Entry 7NPG (X-ray diffraction, 1.37 A resolution); this record covers chains A and P.

Chain A:
Name: 14-3-3 protein sigma
From: Homo sapiens
Reference sequence: P31947 (1433S_HUMAN); residue numbers follow UniProt; this construct covers 1-248
Chain sequence (253 residues; row label = number of the first residue in the row; numbers below 1 keep their minus sign (Gly-4 is residue -4)):
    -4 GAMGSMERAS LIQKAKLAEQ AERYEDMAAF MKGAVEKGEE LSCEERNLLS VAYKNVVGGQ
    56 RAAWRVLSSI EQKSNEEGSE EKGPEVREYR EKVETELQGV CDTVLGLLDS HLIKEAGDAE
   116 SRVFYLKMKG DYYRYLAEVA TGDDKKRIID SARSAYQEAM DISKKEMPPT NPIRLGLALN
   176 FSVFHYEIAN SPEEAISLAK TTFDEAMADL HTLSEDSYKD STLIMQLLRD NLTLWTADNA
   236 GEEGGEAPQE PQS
Unresolved in the structure: 73-74, 232-248
Sequence notes: expression tag (-4 to 0)
Modified / non-standard residues: Cys38 (S-hydroxycysteine; CSO)
UniProt features mapped onto this chain:
  - site (Interaction with phosphoserine on interacting protein): Arg56, Arg129
  - modified residue (Phosphoserine): Ser5, Ser74, Ser248
Ion coordination: Mg2+ near Glu2 (its only coordinating residue here); Ca2+ site 1: Glu35, Glu110, Glu188; Ca2+ site 2: Glu75, Glu161
Ligand contacts: K92 (5-[3-(2-azanylethyl)imidazol-4-yl]-4-phenyl-thiophene-2-carboximidamide): Glu14, Cys38, Glu39, Asn42, Leu43, Val46

Chain P:
Name: Amot-p130 phosphopeptide (pS175)
Reference sequence: Q4VCS5 (AMOT_HUMAN); numbering as in UniProt (aligned over 169-188)
Chain sequence (20 residues; numbered 169 to 188; the number before each row is that of its first residue):
   169 GHVRSLSERL MQMSLATSGV
Unresolved in the structure: 169-171, 180-188
Modified / non-standard residues: Ser175 (phosphoserine; SEP)

Interface between chain A and chain P:
Residue-residue contacts (26; chain A residue first):
  Val46(A) with Leu178(P), hydrophobic
  Lys49(A) with Ser175(P); Leu178(P)
  Asn50(A) with Leu178(P)
  Arg56(A) with Ser175(P)
  Arg60(A) with Arg172(P)
  Lys122(A) with Glu176(P), salt bridge
  Arg129(A) with Ser175(P)
  Tyr130(A) with Ser175(P)
  Pro167(A) with Met179(P), hydrophobic
  Gly171(A) with Glu176(P)
  Leu174(A) with Leu174(P); Ser175(P); Glu176(P)
  Asn175(A) with Ser175(P); Glu176(P), hydrogen bond (side chain-backbone)
  Val178(A) with Ser173(P); Leu174(P)
  Tyr181(A) with Ser173(P)
  Glu182(A) with Arg172(P); Ser173(P), hydrogen bond
  Leu222(A) with Arg177(P)
  Asp225(A) with Leu174(P)
  Asn226(A) with Ser173(P); Leu174(P), hydrogen bond (side chain-backbone)
  Trp230(A) with Ser173(P), hydrogen bond
Also at the interface, not in a pair above, chain A (23 interface residues in all): Ser45, Asp215, Leu218, Ile219

Overview:
23 residues of chain A face 8 of chain P across their interface, with 4 hydrogen bonds and 1 salt bridge.
Polar pairs include Lys122(A)-Glu176(P), Asn175(A)-Glu176(P) and Glu182(A)-Ser173(P). Ligands of chain A:
compound K92. The Ca2+ site 1 is built by Glu35(A), Glu110(A) and Glu188(A).
Chain A is 14-3-3 protein sigma (Homo sapiens) and chain P is Amot-p130 phosphopeptide (pS175); the structure,
Crystal structure of 14-3-3 sigma in complex with 20mer Amot-p130 peptide and fragment 22, was determined by
X-ray diffraction (same publication as 7NMA, 7NMW, 7NMX, 7NN2, 7NND, 7NNE, 7NP2 and 7NPB).
